3ZK2 - chains E and F of the 11 polymer chains in the assembly; structure by X-ray diffraction, 2.63 A resolution.

Chain E (and F):
Protein: ATP synthase subunit C
From: Fusobacterium nucleatum
Notes: chain F of this document is another copy of the same molecule, construct and numbering; everything in this record applies to it too
UniProt: Q8RGD7 (ATPL_FUSNN); residues 1-89 here = UniProt positions 1-89
Sequence (89 residues; row label = number of the first residue in the row):
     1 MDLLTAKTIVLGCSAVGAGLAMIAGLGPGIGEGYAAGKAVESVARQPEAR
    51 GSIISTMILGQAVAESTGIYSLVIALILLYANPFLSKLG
Bound ions: Na+ site 1: E32, E65 (shared with 2 residues of chain D); Na+ site 2: V63, S66 (shared with E32(F), E65(F) of chain F)

How chain E and chain F interact:
Contacting residue pairs (91; chain E residue first):
  M1(E) - D2(F)  hydrogen bond (backbone-side chain)
  M1(E) - L4(F)
  M1(E) - T5(F)
  M1(E) - T8(F)
  D2(E) - L4(F)
  A6(E) - L4(F)  hydrophobic
  A6(E) - T8(F)
  I9(E) - T8(F)
  V10(E) - T8(F)
  C13(E) - G12(F)
  C13(E) - A15(F)
  C13(E) - V16(F)
  S14(E) - A15(F)
  G17(E) - A15(F)
  G17(E) - G19(F)
  L20(E) - V16(F)
  L20(E) - G19(F)
  L20(E) - L20(F)  hydrophobic
  L20(E) - I23(F)
  A21(E) - G19(F)
  A21(E) - M22(F)  hydrophobic
  A24(E) - M22(F)
  A24(E) - I23(F)
  A24(E) - L26(F)
  L26(E) - L26(F)  hydrophobic
  G27(E) - L26(F)
  G27(E) - G29(F)
  G27(E) - I30(F)
  P28(E) - G29(F)
  I30(E) - I30(F)  hydrophobic
  G31(E) - G29(F)
  G31(E) - I30(F)
  G31(E) - G33(F)
  Y34(E) - G33(F)
  Y34(E) - Y34(F)
  Y34(E) - G37(F)
  Y34(E) - K38(F)
  A35(E) - G33(F)
  A35(E) - G37(F)
  K38(E) - G37(F)
  K38(E) - E41(F)  salt bridge
  A39(E) - V40(F)  hydrophobic
  S42(E) - V40(F)
  S42(E) - E41(F)
  S42(E) - A44(F)
  R45(E) - R45(F)
  Q46(E) - A44(F)
  S52(E) - V43(F)
  S52(E) - R50(F)  hydrogen bond
  I53(E) - V40(F)  hydrophobic
  I53(E) - A44(F)  hydrophobic
  T56(E) - A39(F)
  T56(E) - V40(F)
  T56(E) - V43(F)
  T56(E) - R50(F)
  T56(E) - I54(F)
  M57(E) - V40(F)  hydrophobic
  L59(E) - I54(F)  hydrophobic
  L59(E) - M57(F)  hydrophobic
  G60(E) - A36(F)
  G60(E) - Q61(F)
  V63(E) - E32(F)
  V63(E) - I58(F)  hydrophobic
  V63(E) - Q61(F)
  A64(E) - G29(F)
  A64(E) - E32(F)
  A64(E) - G33(F)
  S66(E) - E65(F)  hydrogen bond
  T67(E) - G25(F)  hydrogen bond (side chain-backbone)
  T67(E) - P28(F)
  T67(E) - E65(F)
  Y70(E) - M22(F)
  Y70(E) - E65(F)  hydrogen bond
  Y70(E) - I69(F)
  Y70(E) - L72(F)  hydrophobic
  S71(E) - M22(F)
  I74(E) - M22(F)  hydrophobic
  I74(E) - L76(F)  hydrophobic
  I77(E) - Y80(F)
  P83(E) - L79(F)
  P83(E) - Y80(F)  hydrophobic
  F84(E) - L11(F)  hydrophobic
  F84(E) - A15(F)  hydrophobic
  F84(E) - L78(F)
  F84(E) - L79(F)  hydrophobic
  K87(E) - K7(F)  hydrogen bond (backbone-side chain)
  K87(E) - L85(F)
  L88(E) - T8(F)
  G89(E) - L3(F)
  G89(E) - L4(F)
  G89(E) - K7(F)  hydrogen bond (backbone-side chain)
Other interface residues (no listed pair), chain E (48 interface residues in all): L3, V16, I23, E32, Q61, L78
Other interface residues (no listed pair), chain F (47 interface residues in all): S14, G68, A75

Summary:
Chain E and chain F form an interface of 48 and 47 residues respectively, with 7 hydrogen bonds and 1 salt
bridge. Polar contacts include K38(E)-E41(F), M1(E)-D2(F) and S52(E)-R50(F). E32(E) and E65(E) coordinate Na+
site 1. V63(E) and S66(E) form the Na+ site 2.
Chain E and chain F are both ATP synthase subunit C (Fusobacterium nucleatum); the structure, Crystal
structure of the sodium binding rotor ring at pH 8.7, was determined by X-ray diffraction, deposited together
with 3ZK1.
